PDB entry 9BGS | electron microscopy, 3.18 A resolution | chains A and B of the 7 polymer chains in the assembly

# Chain A (and B)
Molecule: Mechanosensitive ion channel MscS domain-containing protein
Organism: Trypanosoma cruzi
Notes: chain B of this document is another copy of the same molecule, construct and numbering; everything in this record applies to it too
Reference sequence: A0A7J6YIJ5 (A0A7J6YIJ5_TRYCR); residues 1-165 here correspond to UniProt positions 50-214 (UniProt number = residue number + 49)
Sequence (174 residues; row label = number of the first residue in the row):
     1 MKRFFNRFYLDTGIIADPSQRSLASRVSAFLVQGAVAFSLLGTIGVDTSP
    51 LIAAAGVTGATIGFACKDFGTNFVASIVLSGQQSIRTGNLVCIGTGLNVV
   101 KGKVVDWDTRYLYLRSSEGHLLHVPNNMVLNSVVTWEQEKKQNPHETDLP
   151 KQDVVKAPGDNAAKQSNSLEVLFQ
Unresolved in the structure: 138-174
Sequence notes: expression tag (166-174)

# Chain A / chain B interface
Pairs across the interface - 39 pairs, chain A then chain B:
  A35(A) - P50(B)
  A35(A) - L51(B)
  F38(A) - P50(B)  hydrophobic
  S39(A) - V46(B)
  S39(A) - D47(B)  hydrogen bond (side chain-backbone)
  S39(A) - P50(B)
  G42(A) - D47(B)
  T43(A) - V46(B)
  T43(A) - D47(B)
  I52(A) - P50(B)  hydrophobic
  I52(A) - A53(B)  hydrophobic
  K67(A) - F64(B)
  V74(A) - A65(B)
  V78(A) - R110(B)
  Q82(A) - R110(B)  hydrogen bond
  Q82(A) - Y113(B)
  S84(A) - H123(B)  hydrogen bond
  T95(A) - N98(B)
  N127(A) - D68(B)
  V129(A) - Y111(B)  hydrogen bond (backbone-side chain)
  L130(A) - Y111(B)
  L130(A) - P125(B)
  N131(A) - D68(B)  hydrogen bond
  S132(A) - Y111(B)
  S132(A) - H123(B)
  S132(A) - P125(B)
  V133(A) - V100(B)  hydrophobic
  V133(A) - H123(B)
  V133(A) - M128(B)  hydrophobic
  V134(A) - Y111(B)
  V134(A) - L121(B)
  V134(A) - L122(B)
  V134(A) - H123(B)  hydrogen bond (backbone-backbone)
  T135(A) - H120(B)
  T135(A) - L121(B)
  T135(A) - L122(B)
  W136(A) - H120(B)
  W136(A) - L121(B)  hydrogen bond (backbone-backbone)
  E137(A) - H120(B)
Other interface residues (no listed pair), chain A (27 interface residues in all): V36, T48, G70, T71, G96
Other interface residues (no listed pair), chain B (26 interface residues in all): G45, A54, C66, F69, N72, L97, V124

# In short
27 residues of chain A and 26 residues of chain B are in contact; the contacts include 7 hydrogen bonds. Polar
pairs include S39(A)-D47(B), Q82(A)-R110(B) and S84(A)-H123(B).
Both chains are Mechanosensitive ion channel MscS domain-containing protein (Trypanosoma cruzi). Entry 9BGS
(Cryo-EM structure of Trypanosoma cruzi MscS in lipid nanodiscs) was determined by electron microscopy (same
publication as 9BGQ, 9BGT and 9BGU).
